Entry 3CXO (X-ray diffraction, 2.00 A resolution); this record covers chains A and B.

# Chain A (and B)
Molecule: Putative galactonate dehydratase
From: Salmonella typhimurium LT2
Notes: chain B of this document is another copy of the same molecule, construct and numbering; everything in this record applies to it too
UniProt: Q8ZNF9 (Q8ZNF9_SALTY); residues 2-405 here = UniProt positions 2-405
Sequence (415 residues; numbered -1 to 413; the number before each row is that of its first residue; numbers below 1 keep their minus sign (Met-1 is residue -1)):
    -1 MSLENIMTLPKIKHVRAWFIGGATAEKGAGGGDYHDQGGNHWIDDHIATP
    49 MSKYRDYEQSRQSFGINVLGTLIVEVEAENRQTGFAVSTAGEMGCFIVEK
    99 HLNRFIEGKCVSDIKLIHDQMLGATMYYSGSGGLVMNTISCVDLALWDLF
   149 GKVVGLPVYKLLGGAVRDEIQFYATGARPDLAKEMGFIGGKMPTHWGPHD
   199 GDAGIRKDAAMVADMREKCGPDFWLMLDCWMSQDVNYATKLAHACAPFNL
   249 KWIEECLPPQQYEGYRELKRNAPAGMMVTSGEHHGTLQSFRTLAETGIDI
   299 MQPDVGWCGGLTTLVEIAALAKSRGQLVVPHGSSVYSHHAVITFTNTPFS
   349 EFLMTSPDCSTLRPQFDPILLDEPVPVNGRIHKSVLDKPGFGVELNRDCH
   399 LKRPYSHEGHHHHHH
Disordered / not traced: -1 to 3, 406-413
Sequence notes: expression tag (-1 to 1, 406-413)
Metal / ion sites: Mg2+: Asp226, Glu252, Glu280 (together with 3,6-dideoxy-L-arabino-hexonic acid)
Small-molecule neighbours: 3,6-dideoxy-L-arabino-hexonic acid (3LR): His33, Trp40, Ile41, Ile45, Arg59, Thr173, Lys189, Pro191, Asp226, Trp228, Glu252, Glu280, His329, Glu349, Leu351
UniProt features mapped onto this chain:
  - active site: His329 (Proton acceptor)
  - binding site (substrate): His33, Arg59, Glu349
  - binding site (Mg(2+)): Asp226, Glu252, Glu280
  - site: Asp302 (Increases basicity of active site His), Glu349 (Transition state stabilizer)
From the paper describing this entry:
  - Mg2+ coordination: Asp226, Glu252, Glu280
  - catalytic residues: Asp302, His329, Glu349
  - contacts within the chain: Asp302-His329 (hydrogen bond)
  - binding site for 3,6-dideoxy-L-arabino-hexonic acid: His33, Trp40, Ile45, Arg59, Pro191, Glu349
  - specificity-determining residues: His33, Trp40, Ile45, Arg59

# How chain A and chain B interact
Pairs across the interface (103):
  Ala21(A) - Lys98(B)
  Thr22(A) - Phe94(B)
  Thr22(A) - Lys98(B)
  Pro48(A) - Met124(B)  hydrophobic
  Met49(A) - Phe103(B)  hydrophobic
  Met49(A) - Gln118(B)
  Met49(A) - Gly121(B)
  Met49(A) - Ala122(B)
  Lys51(A) - Asp117(B)  salt bridge
  Tyr52(A) - Leu114(B)  hydrophobic
  Tyr52(A) - Asp117(B)  hydrogen bond
  Tyr52(A) - Gln118(B)
  Tyr55(A) - Arg102(B)
  Tyr55(A) - Phe103(B)
  Tyr55(A) - Gln118(B)
  Gln60(A) - Arg102(B)
  Ser61(A) - Arg102(B)  hydrogen bond (backbone-side chain)
  Phe62(A) - His99(B)  hydrogen bond (backbone-side chain)
  Phe62(A) - Arg102(B)
  Phe62(A) - Phe103(B)
  Phe62(A) - Ala122(B)
  Gly63(A) - His99(B)
  Gly63(A) - Arg102(B)
  Gly63(A) - Tyr125(B)  hydrogen bond (backbone-side chain)
  Ile64(A) - Tyr125(B)  hydrogen bond (backbone-side chain)
  Asn65(A) - Tyr125(B)
  Val66(A) - Phe94(B)
  Val66(A) - Lys98(B)
  Val66(A) - His99(B)
  Val66(A) - Arg102(B)
  Val66(A) - Tyr125(B)
  Leu67(A) - Tyr125(B)  hydrophobic
  Leu67(A) - Tyr126(B)  hydrophobic
  Glu90(A) - Tyr403(B)  hydrogen bond
  Met91(A) - Met91(B)
  Met91(A) - Phe94(B)  hydrophobic
  Met91(A) - Ile95(B)  hydrophobic
  Phe94(A) - Thr22(B)
  Phe94(A) - Val66(B)
  Phe94(A) - Met91(B)  hydrophobic
  Ile95(A) - Met91(B)  hydrophobic
  Lys98(A) - Ala21(B)
  Lys98(A) - Thr22(B)
  Lys98(A) - Val66(B)
  His99(A) - Phe62(B)  hydrogen bond (side chain-backbone)
  His99(A) - Gly63(B)
  His99(A) - Val66(B)
  Arg102(A) - Tyr55(B)
  Arg102(A) - Gln60(B)
  Arg102(A) - Ser61(B)  hydrogen bond (side chain-backbone)
  Arg102(A) - Phe62(B)
  Arg102(A) - Gly63(B)
  Arg102(A) - Val66(B)
  Phe103(A) - Met49(B)  hydrophobic
  Phe103(A) - Tyr55(B)
  Phe103(A) - Phe62(B)
  Leu114(A) - Tyr52(B)  hydrophobic
  Asp117(A) - Lys51(B)  salt bridge
  Asp117(A) - Tyr52(B)  hydrogen bond
  Gln118(A) - Met49(B)
  Gln118(A) - Tyr52(B)
  Gln118(A) - Tyr55(B)
  Gly121(A) - Met49(B)
  Ala122(A) - Met49(B)
  Ala122(A) - Phe62(B)
  Met124(A) - Pro48(B)  hydrophobic
  Met124(A) - Met229(B)  hydrophobic
  Met124(A) - Pro256(B)  hydrophobic
  Tyr125(A) - Gly63(B)  hydrogen bond (side chain-backbone)
  Tyr125(A) - Ile64(B)  hydrogen bond (side chain-backbone)
  Tyr125(A) - Asn65(B)
  Tyr125(A) - Val66(B)
  Tyr125(A) - Leu67(B)  hydrophobic
  Tyr125(A) - Trp228(B)  hydrophobic
  Tyr125(A) - His281(B)
  Tyr126(A) - Leu67(B)  hydrophobic
  Tyr126(A) - Gly131(B)
  Tyr126(A) - Leu132(B)  hydrogen bond (backbone-backbone)
  Gly128(A) - Gly128(B)
  Gly128(A) - Gly130(B)
  Gly128(A) - Gly131(B)
  Ser129(A) - Gln258(B)  hydrogen bond
  Gly130(A) - Gly128(B)
  Gly131(A) - Tyr126(B)
  Gly131(A) - Gly128(B)
  Leu132(A) - Tyr126(B)  hydrogen bond (backbone-backbone)
  Trp228(A) - Tyr125(B)  hydrophobic
  Met229(A) - Met124(B)  hydrophobic
  Pro256(A) - Met124(B)  hydrophobic
  Gln258(A) - Ser129(B)  hydrogen bond
  Gln258(A) - Thr284(B)  hydrogen bond
  Gln258(A) - Gln286(B)
  Gln258(A) - Ser287(B)
  Glu261(A) - Arg289(B)  salt bridge
  Glu261(A) - Thr290(B)  hydrogen bond
  His281(A) - Tyr125(B)
  Thr284(A) - Gln258(B)  hydrogen bond
  Gln286(A) - Gln258(B)
  Ser287(A) - Gln258(B)
  Arg289(A) - Glu261(B)  salt bridge
  Thr290(A) - Glu261(B)  hydrogen bond
  Tyr403(A) - Glu90(B)  hydrogen bond
  Tyr403(A) - Tyr403(B)  hydrogen bond
Also at the interface, not in a pair above, chain A (53 interface residues in all): Ser127, Val133, Pro257, Gln259, Glu293
Also at the interface, not in a pair above, chain B (53 interface residues in all): Ser127, Val133, Pro257, Gln259, Glu293

# Summary
Chain A and chain B each contribute 53 residues to their interface; the contacts include 21 hydrogen bonds and
4 salt bridges. Among the polar pairs are Lys51(A)-Asp117(B), Glu261(A)-Arg289(B) and Tyr52(A)-Asp117(B). From
the paper: catalytic residues Asp302(A), His329(A) and Glu349(A); a binding site for
3,6-dideoxy-L-arabino-hexonic acid at His33(A), Trp40(A) and Ile45(A) among others.
Chain A and chain B are both Putative galactonate dehydratase (Salmonella typhimurium LT2); the structure,
Crystal structure of L-rhamnonate dehydratase from Salmonella typhimurium complexed with Mg and
3-deoxy-L-rhamnonate, was determined by X-ray diffraction, deposited together with 3BOX and 2I5Q.
